9EUF - chains J and K of the 63 polymer chains in the assembly; structure by electron microscopy, 7.30 A resolution (low resolution: residue-level contacts below are approximate; hydrogen-bond / salt-bridge calls are withheld).

== Chain J ==
Molecule: TmpF
Organism: Staphylococcus phage 812
Reference sequence: A0A0U1WGD3 (A0A0U1WGD3_9CAUD); numbering as in UniProt (aligned over 1-1019)
Amino-acid sequence (1019 residues; row label = number of the first residue in the row):
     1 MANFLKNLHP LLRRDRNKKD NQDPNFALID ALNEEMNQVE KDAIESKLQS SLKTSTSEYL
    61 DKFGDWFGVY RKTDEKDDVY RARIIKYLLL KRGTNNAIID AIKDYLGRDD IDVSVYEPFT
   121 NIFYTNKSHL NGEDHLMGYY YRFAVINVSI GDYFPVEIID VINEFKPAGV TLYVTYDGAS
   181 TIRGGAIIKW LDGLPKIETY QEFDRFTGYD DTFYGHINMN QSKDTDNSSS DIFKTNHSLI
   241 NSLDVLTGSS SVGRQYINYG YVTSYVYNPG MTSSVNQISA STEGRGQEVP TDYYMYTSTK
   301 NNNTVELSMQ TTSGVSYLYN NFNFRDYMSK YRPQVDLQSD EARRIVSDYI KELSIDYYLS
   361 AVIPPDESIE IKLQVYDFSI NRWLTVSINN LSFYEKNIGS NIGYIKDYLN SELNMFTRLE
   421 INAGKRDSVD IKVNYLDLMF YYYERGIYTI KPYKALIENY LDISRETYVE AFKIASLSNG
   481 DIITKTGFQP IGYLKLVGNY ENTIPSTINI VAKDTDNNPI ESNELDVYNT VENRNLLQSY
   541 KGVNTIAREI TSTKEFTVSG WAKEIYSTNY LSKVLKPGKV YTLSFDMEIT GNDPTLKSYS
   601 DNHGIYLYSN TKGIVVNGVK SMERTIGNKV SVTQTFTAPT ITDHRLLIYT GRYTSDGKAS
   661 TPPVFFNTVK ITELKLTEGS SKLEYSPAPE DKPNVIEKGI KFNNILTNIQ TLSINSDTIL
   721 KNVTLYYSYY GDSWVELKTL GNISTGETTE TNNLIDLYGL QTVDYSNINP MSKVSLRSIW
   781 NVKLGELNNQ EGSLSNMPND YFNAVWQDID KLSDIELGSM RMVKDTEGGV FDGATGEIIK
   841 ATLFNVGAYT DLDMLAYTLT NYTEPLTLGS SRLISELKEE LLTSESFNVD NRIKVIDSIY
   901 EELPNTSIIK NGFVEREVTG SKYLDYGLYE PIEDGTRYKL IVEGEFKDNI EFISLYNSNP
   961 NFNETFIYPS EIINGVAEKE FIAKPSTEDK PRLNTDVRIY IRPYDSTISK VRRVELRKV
Disordered / not traced: 1, 107-212, 220-258, 444-1019

== Chain K ==
Molecule: Baseplate component
Organism: Staphylococcus phage 812
Reference sequence: A0A0U1WF63 (A0A0U1WF63_9CAUD); residues 1-348 here = UniProt positions 1-348
Amino-acid sequence (348 residues; each row starts with the number of its first residue):
     1 MKTRKLTNIL SKLIDKTMAG TSKITDFTPG SASRSLLEAV SLEIEQFYIL TKENIDWGIQ
    61 EGIIEAFDFQ KRQSKRAYGD VTIQFYQPLD MRMYIPAGTT FTSTRQEYPQ QFETLVDYYA
   121 EPDSTEIVVE VYCKETGVAG NVPEGTINTI ASGSSLIRSV NNEYSFNTGT KEESQEDFKR
   181 RFHSFVESRG RATNKSVRYG ALQIPDVEGV YVYEETGHIT VFAHDRNGNL SDTLKEDIID
   241 ALQDYRPSGI MLDVTGVEKE EVNVSATVTI SNKSRIGDTL QKHIESVIRS YLNNLKTSDD
   301 LIITDLIQAI MNIDDVLIYD VSFDNLDENI IVPPQGIIRA GEIKVELK
Disordered / not traced: 1

== Chain J / chain K interface ==
Residue-residue contacts (43):
  Ala2(J) with Glu43(K); Gln46(K)
  Asn3(J) with Glu43(K)
  Phe4(J) with Leu36(K); Ala39(K); Val40(K); Glu43(K)
  Asn7(J) with Glu43(K)
  Leu8(J) with Ser35(K); Leu36(K); Ala39(K)
  His9(J) with Gly30(K)
  Leu32(J) with Leu36(K)
  Met36(J) with Glu43(K); Phe47(K)
  Glu40(J) with Phe47(K)
  Ala43(J) with Leu50(K); Asn54(K)
  Ile44(J) with Leu50(K)
  Lys47(J) with Asn54(K); Trp57(K)
  Ser50(J) with Ile55(K)
  Ser51(J) with Trp57(K); Gly62(K); Glu65(K)
  Leu52(J) with Gly62(K); Ala66(K)
  Lys53(J) with Glu65(K); Ala66(K)
  Phe63(J) with Ile63(K)
  Ile85(J) with Phe67(K)
  Leu88(J) with Phe67(K)
  Leu89(J) with Phe185(K); Arg189(K)
  Lys91(J) with Arg191(K); Asp244(K)
  Gly93(J) with Ser248(K)
  Thr94(J) with Arg191(K); Asp244(K); Ser248(K)
  Asn95(J) with Ser248(K)
  Asn96(J) with Asp244(K)
  Ile98(J) with Ser248(K)
Also at the interface, not in a pair above, chain J (29 interface residues in all): Val39, Phe67, Arg92
Also at the interface, not in a pair above, chain K (29 interface residues in all): Ser31, Ala32, Thr51, Gly58, Gln243, Arg246, Pro247

== Overview ==
Chain J and chain K each contribute 29 residues to their interface.
Chain J is TmpF and chain K is Baseplate component, both from Staphylococcus phage 812; the structure, Cryo-EM
structure of Staphylococcus aureus bacteriophage phi812 baseplate in the pre-contraction state - complete, was
determined by electron microscopy.
